PDB entry 3A3I | X-ray diffraction, 2.00 A resolution | chains A and B

== Chain A (and B) ==
Protein: Penicillin-binding protein 4
Source organism: Haemophilus influenzae
Notes: EC 3.4.16.4; chain B of this document is another copy of the same molecule, construct and numbering; everything in this record applies to it too
UniProt: A8E0K8 (A8E0K8_HAEIN); residue numbers follow UniProt; this construct covers 28-479
Chain sequence (453 residues; numbered 27 to 479; the number before each row is that of its first residue):
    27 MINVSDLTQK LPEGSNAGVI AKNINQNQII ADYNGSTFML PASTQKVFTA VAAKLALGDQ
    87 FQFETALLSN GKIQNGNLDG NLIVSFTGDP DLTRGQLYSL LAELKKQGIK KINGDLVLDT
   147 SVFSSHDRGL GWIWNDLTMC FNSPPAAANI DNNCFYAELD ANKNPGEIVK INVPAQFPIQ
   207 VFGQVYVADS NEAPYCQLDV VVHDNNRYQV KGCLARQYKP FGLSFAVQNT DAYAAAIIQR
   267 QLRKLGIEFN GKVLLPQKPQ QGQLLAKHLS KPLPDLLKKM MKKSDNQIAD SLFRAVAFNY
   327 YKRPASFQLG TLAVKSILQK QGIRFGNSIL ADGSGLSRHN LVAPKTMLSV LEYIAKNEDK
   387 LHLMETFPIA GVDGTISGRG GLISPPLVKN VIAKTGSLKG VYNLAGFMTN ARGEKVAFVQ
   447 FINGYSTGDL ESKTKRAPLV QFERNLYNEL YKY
Differences from the reference sequence: expression tag (27)
Cystine bridges: Cys-166/Cys-180, Cys-222/Cys-239
Glycans and other covalent adducts: AMPICILLIN (open form) (AIX) linked to Ser-69
Ligand contacts: AMPICILLIN (open form) (AIX; (2R,4S)-2-[(1R)-1-{[(2R)-2-amino-2-phenylacetyl]amino}-2-oxoethyl]-5,5-dimethyl-1,3-thiazolidine-4-carboxylic acid): Ala-68, Lys-72, Phe-167, Lys-309, Ser-310, Asn-312, Ser-360, Leu-362, Thr-401, Lys-420, Thr-421, Gly-422, Ser-423, Leu-424

== How chain A and chain B interact ==
Pairs across the interface (77; chain A residue first):
  Glu-39(A) with Ser-62(B); Phe-64(B); Lys-371(B), salt bridge
  Gly-40(A) with Ser-62(B); Thr-63(B); Phe-64(B), hydrogen bond (backbone-backbone)
  Asn-42(A) with Asn-42(B)
  Ser-62(A) with Glu-39(B); Gly-40(B)
  Thr-63(A) with Gly-40(B)
  Phe-64(A) with Glu-39(B); Gly-40(B), hydrogen bond (backbone-backbone); Gly-450(B); Ser-452(B)
  Ser-151(A) with Asp-225(B), hydrogen bond
  His-152(A) with Trp-160(B); Asp-225(B), salt bridge; Val-226(B); Val-227(B)
  Arg-154(A) with Trp-160(B)
  Gly-155(A) with Trp-160(B), hydrogen bond (backbone-side chain)
  Leu-156(A) with Asn-161(B); Gln-223(B)
  Gly-157(A) with Ile-159(B); Asn-161(B), hydrogen bond (backbone-side chain)
  Trp-158(A) with Ile-159(B); Trp-160(B), hydrogen bond (backbone-backbone)
  Ile-159(A) with Gly-157(B); Trp-158(B); His-365(B)
  Trp-160(A) with His-152(B); Arg-154(B); Gly-155(B), hydrogen bond (side chain-backbone); Trp-158(B), hydrogen bond (backbone-backbone); Trp-160(B), hydrophobic; Leu-163(B), hydrophobic
  Asn-161(A) with Leu-156(B); Gly-157(B), hydrogen bond (side chain-backbone)
  Leu-163(A) with Trp-160(B), hydrophobic
  Tyr-221(A) with Arg-329(B); Leu-335(B), hydrophobic
  Gln-223(A) with Ser-151(B); Ser-332(B); Gln-334(B)
  Asp-225(A) with Ser-151(B), hydrogen bond; His-152(B), salt bridge
  Val-226(A) with His-152(B)
  His-229(A) with Asp-230(B), salt bridge
  Asp-230(A) with His-229(B); Asp-230(B), hydrogen bond (backbone-side chain)
  Gln-334(A) with Gln-223(B), hydrogen bond
  Asn-353(A) with Ser-452(B), hydrogen bond (backbone-side chain); Thr-453(B), hydrogen bond (side chain-backbone); Gly-454(B)
  Ile-355(A) with Ser-452(B); Asp-455(B); Leu-456(B)
  Ala-357(A) with Leu-456(B), hydrophobic
  Arg-364(A) with Arg-364(B); His-365(B)
  His-365(A) with Ile-159(B); Lys-425(B); Leu-456(B)
  Lys-371(A) with Glu-39(B), salt bridge
  Lys-425(A) with His-365(B)
  Gly-450(A) with Phe-64(B); Leu-367(B)
  Ser-452(A) with Phe-64(B); Asn-353(B), hydrogen bond (side chain-backbone); Ile-355(B)
  Thr-453(A) with Asn-353(B)
  Gly-454(A) with Asn-353(B); Ile-355(B)
  Leu-456(A) with Ile-355(B), hydrophobic; Ala-357(B), hydrophobic
  Glu-457(A) with Leu-156(B); Gln-334(B)
Other interface residues (no listed pair), chain A (47 interface residues in all): Ser-41, Tyr-212, Glu-218, Val-227, Val-228, Lys-237, Leu-338, Leu-356, Leu-367, Asp-455
Other interface residues (no listed pair), chain B (44 interface residues in all): Tyr-221, Lys-237, Gln-283

== In short ==
47 residues of chain A and 44 residues of chain B are in contact; the contacts include 15 hydrogen bonds and 5
salt bridges. Polar pairs include Glu-39(A)/Lys-371(B), His-152(A)/Asp-225(B) and His-229(A)/Asp-230(B).
AMPICILLIN (open form) is covalently linked to Ser-69(A).
Chain A and chain B are both Penicillin-binding protein 4 (Haemophilus influenzae); the structure, Crystal
structure of penicillin binding protein 4 (dacB) from Haemophilus influenzae, complexed with ampicillin (AIX),
was determined by X-ray diffraction, deposited together with 3A3D, 3A3E, 3A3F and 3A3J.
